PDB entry 3ROO | X-ray diffraction, 2.00 A resolution | chains A and B of the 3 polymer chains in the assembly

# Chain A
Molecule: H-2 class I histocompatibility antigen, K-B alpha chain
Organism: Mus musculus
UniProt: P01901 (HA1B_MOUSE); residues 1-275 here correspond to UniProt positions 22-296 (UniProt number = residue number + 21)
Sequence (275 residues; row label = number of the first residue in the row):
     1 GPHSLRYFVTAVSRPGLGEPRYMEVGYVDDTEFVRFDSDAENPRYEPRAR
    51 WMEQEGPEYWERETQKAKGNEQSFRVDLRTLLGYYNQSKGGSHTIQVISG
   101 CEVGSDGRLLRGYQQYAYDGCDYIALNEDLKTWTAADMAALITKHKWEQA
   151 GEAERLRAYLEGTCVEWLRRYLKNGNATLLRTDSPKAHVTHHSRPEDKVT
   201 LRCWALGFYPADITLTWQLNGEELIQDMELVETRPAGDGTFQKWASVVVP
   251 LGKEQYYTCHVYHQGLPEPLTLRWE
Cystine bridges: Cys101-Cys164, Cys203-Cys259
Swiss-Prot annotation at these positions:
  - region: Glu275 (Connecting peptide)
  - glycosylation (N-linked (GlcNAc...) asparagine): Asn86, Asn176

# Chain B
Molecule: Beta-2-microglobulin
Organism: Mus musculus
UniProt: P01887 (B2MG_MOUSE); residues 1-99 here correspond to UniProt positions 21-119 (UniProt number = residue number + 20)
Sequence (99 residues; row label = number of the first residue in the row):
     1 IQKTPQIQVYSRHPPENGKPNILNCYVTQFHPPHIEIQMLKNGKKIPKVE
    51 MSDMSFSKDWSFYILAHTEFTPTETDTYACRVKHDSMAEPKTVYWDRDM
Construct notes: variant Asp85 (Ala105 in P01887)
Cystine bridges: Cys25-Cys80

# How chain A and chain B interact
Pairs across the interface (59; chain A residue first):
  Phe8(A) with Phe56(B)
  Val9(A) with Phe56(B)
  Thr10(A) with Met54(B); Phe56(B); Phe62(B)
  Val12(A) with Pro33(B), hydrophobic
  Met23(A) with Met54(B), hydrophobic
  Val25(A) with Met54(B)
  Tyr27(A) with Asp53(B); Met54(B), hydrogen bond (side chain-backbone)
  Glu32(A) with Ser52(B); Asp53(B), hydrogen bond (side chain-backbone)
  Arg35(A) with Met51(B)
  Arg48(A) with Met51(B), hydrogen bond (side chain-backbone); Ser52(B)
  Thr94(A) with Pro33(B)
  Gln96(A) with His31(B), hydrogen bond; Phe56(B); Trp60(B), hydrogen bond (side chain-backbone); Phe62(B)
  Val97(A) with Phe56(B)
  Ile98(A) with Phe56(B), hydrophobic
  Gln115(A) with Trp60(B)
  Tyr116(A) with Trp60(B)
  Ala117(A) with Trp60(B), hydrophobic
  Asp119(A) with Ile1(B); His31(B)
  Gly120(A) with His31(B); Asp59(B); Trp60(B)
  Asp122(A) with Trp60(B), hydrogen bond
  Thr190(A) with Met99(B), hydrogen bond (side chain-backbone)
  His192(A) with Asp98(B), hydrogen bond (side chain-backbone); Met99(B), hydrogen bond (side chain-backbone)
  Arg202(A) with Met99(B), hydrogen bond (side chain-backbone)
  Trp204(A) with Met99(B), hydrogen bond (side chain-backbone)
  Leu206(A) with Pro14(B)
  Gly207(A) with Arg12(B)
  Val231(A) with Gln8(B)
  Glu232(A) with Gln29(B), hydrogen bond; Tyr63(B), hydrogen bond
  Arg234(A) with Gln8(B), hydrogen bond; Tyr10(B); Tyr26(B)
  Pro235(A) with Tyr10(B), hydrogen bond (backbone-side chain); Tyr26(B); Asp53(B); Leu65(B)
  Ala236(A) with Arg12(B); Ile22(B); Asn24(B), hydrogen bond (backbone-side chain)
  Gly237(A) with Asn24(B), hydrogen bond (backbone-side chain); Leu65(B); His67(B)
  Asp238(A) with Arg12(B), salt bridge
  Thr240(A) with Arg12(B), hydrogen bond
  Gln242(A) with Tyr10(B); Ser11(B), hydrogen bond (side chain-backbone)
  Trp244(A) with Met99(B), hydrophobic
Also at the interface, not in a pair above, chain A (38 interface residues in all): Cys121, Thr233
Also at the interface, not in a pair above, chain B (26 interface residues in all): Ser55

# In short
38 residues of chain A face 26 of chain B across their interface; the contacts include 19 hydrogen bonds and 1
salt bridge. Among the polar pairs are Asp238(A)-Arg12(B), Tyr27(A)-Met54(B) and Glu32(A)-Asp53(B).
Chain A is H-2 class I histocompatibility antigen, K-B alpha chain and chain B is Beta-2-microglobulin, both
from Mus musculus; the structure, Murine class I major histocompatibility complex H-2Kb in complex with
immunodominant LCMV-derived gp34-41 peptide, was determined by X-ray diffraction.
